Entry 7S4M (electron microscopy, 2.42 A resolution); this record covers chains A and E of the 12 polymer chains in the assembly.

# Chain A (and E)
Molecule: Particulate methane monooxygenase alpha subunit
Organism: Methylocystis sp. ATCC 49242
Notes: chain E of this document is another copy of the same molecule, construct and numbering; everything in this record applies to it too
Chain sequence (388 residues; numbered 29 to 416; the number before each row is that of its first residue):
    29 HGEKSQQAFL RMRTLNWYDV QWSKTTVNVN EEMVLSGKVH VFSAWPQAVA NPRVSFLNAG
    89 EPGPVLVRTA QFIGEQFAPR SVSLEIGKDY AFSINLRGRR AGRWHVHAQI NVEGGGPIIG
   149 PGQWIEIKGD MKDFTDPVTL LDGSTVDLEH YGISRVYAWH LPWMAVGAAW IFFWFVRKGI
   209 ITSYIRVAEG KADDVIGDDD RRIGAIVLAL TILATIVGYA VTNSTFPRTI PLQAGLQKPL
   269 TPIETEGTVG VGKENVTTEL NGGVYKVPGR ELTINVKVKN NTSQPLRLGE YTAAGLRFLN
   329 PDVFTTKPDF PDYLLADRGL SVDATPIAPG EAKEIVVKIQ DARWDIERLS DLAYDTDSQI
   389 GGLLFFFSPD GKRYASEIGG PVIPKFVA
Metal / ion sites: Cu ion: His-29, His-133, His-135
Small-molecule neighbours: 1,2-dihexanoyl-sn-glycero-3-phosphocholine (HXG): Thr-243, Ile-244, Tyr-247

# Chain A / chain E interface
Pairs across the interface (21; chain A residue first):
  Ala-72(A) with Lys-266(E)
  Gln-75(A) with Gly-263(E); Leu-264(E), hydrogen bond (side chain-backbone)
  Ala-381(A) with Ile-258(E); Pro-259(E)
  Tyr-382(A) with Pro-259(E)
  Asp-383(A) with Pro-259(E); Gln-261(E)
  Thr-384(A) with Pro-259(E); Leu-260(E); Gln-261(E); Ala-262(E), hydrogen bond (backbone-backbone)
  Asp-385(A) with Arg-108(E), salt bridge; Gln-261(E), hydrogen bond (backbone-side chain); Ala-262(E)
  Ser-386(A) with Gln-261(E), hydrogen bond (backbone-side chain)
  Gln-387(A) with Arg-108(E)
  Ile-411(A) with Leu-169(E), hydrophobic
  Pro-412(A) with Leu-169(E)
  Phe-414(A) with Arg-256(E); Ile-258(E), hydrophobic
Other interface residues (no listed pair), chain E (13 interface residues in all): Ser-109, Pro-267

# Overview
12 residues of chain A face 13 of chain E across their interface, with 4 hydrogen bonds and 1 salt bridge.
Polar pairs include Asp-385(A)/Arg-108(E), Gln-75(A)/Leu-264(E) and Asp-385(A)/Gln-261(E). Ligands of chain A:
1,2-dihexanoyl-sn-glycero-3-phosphocholine. His-29(A), His-133(A) and His-135(A) form the Cu ion site.
Chain A and chain E are both Particulate methane monooxygenase alpha subunit (Methylocystis sp. ATCC 49242);
the structure, CryoEM structure of Methylocystis sp. str. Rockwell pMMO in a POPC nanodisc at 2.42 Angstrom
resolution, was determined by electron microscopy together with 7S4H, 7S4I, 7S4J, 7S4K, 7S4L, 7T4O and 7T4P
from the same study.
